8ZPE - chains A and B; structure by X-ray diffraction, 2.30 A resolution.

Chain A (and B):
Protein: Alanine racemase 2
Source organism: Bacillus subtilis subsp. subtilis str. 168
Notes: EC 5.1.1.1; chain B of this document is another copy of the same molecule, construct and numbering; everything in this record applies to it too
UniProt: P94494 (ALR2_BACSU); residue numbers follow UniProt; this construct covers 1-394
Chain sequence (398 residues; each row starts with the number of its first residue; numbers below 1 keep their minus sign (Gly-3 is residue -3)):
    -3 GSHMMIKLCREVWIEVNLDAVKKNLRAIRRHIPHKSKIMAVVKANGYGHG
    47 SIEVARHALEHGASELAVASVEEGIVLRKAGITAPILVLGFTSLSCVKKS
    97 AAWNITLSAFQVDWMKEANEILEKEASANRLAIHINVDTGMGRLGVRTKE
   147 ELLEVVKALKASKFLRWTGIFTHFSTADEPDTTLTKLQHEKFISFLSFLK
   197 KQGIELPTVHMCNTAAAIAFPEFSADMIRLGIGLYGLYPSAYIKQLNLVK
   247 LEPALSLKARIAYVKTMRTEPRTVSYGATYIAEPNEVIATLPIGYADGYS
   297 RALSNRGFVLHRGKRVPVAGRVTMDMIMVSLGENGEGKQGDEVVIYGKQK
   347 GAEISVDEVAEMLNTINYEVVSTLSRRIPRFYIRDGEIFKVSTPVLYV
Disordered / not traced: -3 to 0, 387-394
Sequence notes: expression tag (-3 to 0)
Modified / non-standard residues: Lys39 ((2S)-2-amino-6-[[3-hydroxy-2-methyl-5-(phosphonooxymethyl)pyridin-4-yl]methylideneamino]hexanoic acid; LLP)
Curated features (UniProtKB/Swiss-Prot):
  - active site (Proton acceptor): Lys39, Tyr272
  - binding site (substrate): Arg139, Met320
  - modified residue: Lys39 (N6-(pyridoxal phosphate)lysine)
Reported in the primary citation:
  - binding site for chloride ion: Arg139
  - contacts within the chain: His169-Arg225
  - catalytic residues: Arg139, Tyr272 (proposed by the authors, not directly observed)

Interface between chain A and chain B:
Contacting residue pairs (147):
  Leu4(A) with Ser89(B), hydrogen bond (backbone-side chain); Ser91(B); Cys92(B)
  Cys5(A) with Val67(B), hydrophobic; Glu68(B), hydrogen bond (backbone-side chain); Phe87(B); Thr88(B); Ser89(B), hydrogen bond (backbone-backbone); Cys92(B), disulfide; Lys95(B)
  Arg6(A) with Ser66(B); Glu68(B), hydrogen bond (backbone-side chain)
  Glu7(A) with Ser89(B)
  Lys39(A) with Met320(B); Asp321(B)
  Ala40(A) with Ala292(B), hydrophobic; Met320(B), hydrophobic; Arg373(B)
  Tyr43(A) with Met320(B), hydrophobic
  Ala65(A) with Asp321(B); Arg373(B)
  Ser66(A) with Arg6(B)
  Val67(A) with Cys5(B), hydrophobic
  Glu68(A) with Cys5(B); Arg6(B)
  Glu69(A) with Arg373(B), salt bridge
  Gly86(A) with Met322(B)
  Phe87(A) with Cys5(B); Ala258(B), hydrophobic; Gln335(B)
  Thr88(A) with Cys5(B)
  Ser89(A) with Leu4(B); Cys5(B), hydrogen bond (backbone-backbone); Glu7(B)
  Ser91(A) with Lys3(B)
  Cys92(A) with Leu4(B); Cys5(B), disulfide
  Lys95(A) with Cys5(B)
  Phe106(A) with Tyr259(B), hydrophobic
  Gln107(A) with Tyr259(B); Gln335(B), hydrogen bond
  Asp134(A) with Lys261(B)
  Thr135(A) with Pro267(B)
  Gly136(A) with Thr269(B), hydrogen bond (backbone-side chain)
  Met137(A) with Thr269(B); Val270(B); Ser271(B), hydrogen bond (backbone-backbone); Tyr272(B); Thr319(B)
  Gly138(A) with Lys261(B), hydrogen bond (backbone-side chain); Thr269(B); Met324(B)
  Arg139(A) with Lys261(B), hydrogen bond (backbone-side chain); Thr286(B), hydrogen bond (backbone-side chain); Thr319(B), hydrogen bond; Met322(B); Met324(B)
  Leu140(A) with Tyr259(B), hydrophobic; Thr286(B); Met322(B), hydrophobic
  Gly141(A) with Tyr259(B)
  Arg143(A) with Lys261(B); Met263(B); Thr265(B), hydrogen bond (side chain-backbone); Pro267(B), hydrogen bond (side chain-backbone)
  Thr144(A) with Thr265(B)
  Glu147(A) with Tyr259(B)
  His169(A) with Tyr272(B), hydrogen bond
  Phe170(A) with Tyr272(B)
  Ser171(A) with Ser271(B); Tyr272(B); Gly273(B), hydrogen bond (backbone-backbone)
  Thr172(A) with Gly273(B); Ala274(B)
  Glu175(A) with Gly273(B)
  Leu180(A) with Ala274(B), hydrophobic
  Lys187(A) with Glu266(B), hydrogen bond (side chain-backbone)
  Ala258(A) with Phe87(B), hydrophobic
  Tyr259(A) with Phe106(B), hydrophobic; Leu140(B), hydrophobic
  Lys261(A) with Asp134(B); Gly138(B), hydrogen bond (side chain-backbone); Arg139(B), hydrogen bond (side chain-backbone); Arg143(B)
  Met263(A) with Arg143(B)
  Thr265(A) with Arg143(B), hydrogen bond (backbone-side chain); Thr144(B)
  Glu266(A) with Lys187(B), hydrogen bond (backbone-side chain)
  Pro267(A) with Thr135(B); Gly136(B); Arg143(B), hydrogen bond (backbone-side chain); Leu180(B), hydrophobic
  Thr269(A) with Gly136(B), hydrogen bond (side chain-backbone); Met137(B); Gly138(B)
  Val270(A) with Met137(B)
  Ser271(A) with Met137(B), hydrogen bond (backbone-backbone); Ser171(B), hydrogen bond (backbone-side chain)
  Tyr272(A) with Met137(B); His169(B), hydrogen bond; Phe170(B); Ser171(B)
  Gly273(A) with Ser171(B), hydrogen bond (backbone-backbone); Thr172(B); Glu175(B)
  Ala274(A) with Thr172(B); Leu180(B), hydrophobic
  Thr286(A) with Arg139(B), hydrogen bond (side chain-backbone)
  Tyr291(A) with Tyr364(B); Glu365(B); Ser368(B); Thr369(B)
  Ala292(A) with Ala40(B), hydrophobic; Ser368(B)
  Ser296(A) with Glu365(B)
  Arg297(A) with Thr361(B); Ile362(B); Glu365(B), hydrogen bond (backbone-side chain)
  Thr319(A) with Met137(B); Arg139(B), hydrogen bond
  Met320(A) with Lys39(B); Ala40(B), hydrophobic; Tyr43(B), hydrophobic; Tyr364(B), hydrophobic
  Asp321(A) with Lys39(B); Ala65(B)
  Met322(A) with Arg139(B); Leu140(B), hydrophobic
  Met324(A) with Gly138(B); Arg139(B)
  Gln335(A) with Phe87(B); Gln107(B), hydrogen bond
  Thr361(A) with Arg297(B)
  Ile362(A) with Tyr291(B); Arg297(B)
  Tyr364(A) with Tyr291(B); Met320(B), hydrophobic
  Glu365(A) with Tyr291(B); Ser296(B); Arg297(B), hydrogen bond (side chain-backbone)
  Ser368(A) with Tyr291(B); Ala292(B)
  Thr369(A) with Tyr291(B)
  Arg372(A) with Arg373(B)
  Arg373(A) with Ala40(B); Ala65(B); Glu69(B), salt bridge
Other interface residues (no listed pair), chain A (77 interface residues in all): Lys3, Leu85, Arg268, Ile284, Arg317, Asn360
Other interface residues (no listed pair), chain B (76 interface residues in all): Gly86, Gly141, Leu183, Arg268, Ile284, Asn360, Ser371, Arg372
Cross-chain cystine bridges: Cys5(A)-Cys92(B), Cys92(A)-Cys5(B)
From the paper, about this interface:
  - specific contacts: His169(A)-Tyr272(B)

Summary:
Chain A and chain B form an interface of 77 and 76 residues respectively, with 2 disulfide bonds, 32 hydrogen
bonds and 2 salt bridges. Among the polar pairs are Glu69(A)-Arg373(B), Leu4(A)-Ser89(B) and Cys5(A)-Glu68(B).
The authors report a contact between His169(A) and Tyr272(B). The paper reports catalytic residues Arg139(A)
and Tyr272(A); a binding site for chloride ion at Arg139(A).
Both chains are Alanine racemase 2 (Bacillus subtilis subsp. subtilis str. 168). Entry 8ZPE (SFX structure of
the alanine racemase from Bacillus subtilis) was determined by X-ray diffraction, deposited together with
8ZPF, 8ZPG, 8ZPH and 9JT7.
